Entry 1FGX (X-ray diffraction, 2.40 A resolution); this record covers chain A.

Chain A:
Protein: Beta 1,4 galactosyltransferase
From: Bos taurus
Notes: EC 2.4.1.38; fragment: catalytic domain
UniProt: P08037 (B4GT1_BOVIN); numbering as in UniProt (aligned over 115-402)
Sequence (288 residues; each row starts with the number of its first residue):
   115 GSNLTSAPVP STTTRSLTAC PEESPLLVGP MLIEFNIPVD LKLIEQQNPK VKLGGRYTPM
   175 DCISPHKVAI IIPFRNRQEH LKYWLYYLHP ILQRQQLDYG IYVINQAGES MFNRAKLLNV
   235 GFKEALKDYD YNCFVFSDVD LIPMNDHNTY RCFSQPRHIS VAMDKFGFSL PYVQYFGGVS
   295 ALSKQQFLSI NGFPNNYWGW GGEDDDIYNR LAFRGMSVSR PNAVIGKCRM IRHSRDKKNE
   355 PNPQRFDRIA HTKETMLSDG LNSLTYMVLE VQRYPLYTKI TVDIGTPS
Not modelled in the structure: 115-130
Curated features (UniProtKB/Swiss-Prot):
  - binding site (UDP-alpha-D-galactose): Pro187 to Arg191, Phe226 to Arg228, Val253, Asp254, Trp314, His347 to Arg349
  - binding site (Mn(2+)): Asp254, His347
  - binding site (N-acetyl-D-glucosamine): Gly316 to Asp319, Arg359
  - glycosylation: Asn117 (N-linked (GlcNAc...) asparagine)
  - mutagenesis: Trp314 (W314A: Reduces galactosyltransferase activity, lactose synthase activity and substrate binding by 99%)
Disulfide bonds: Cys134-Cys176, Cys247-Cys266

Summary:
Curated annotation (UniProt) lists 14 UDP-alpha-D-galactose-binding residues, Mn2+-binding residues Asp254 and
His347, 5 N-acetyl-D-glucosamine-binding residues and one mutagenesis site.
Chain A is Beta 1,4 galactosyltransferase (Bos taurus); the structure, Crystal structure of the bovine beta
1,4 galactosyltransferase (B4GALT1) catalytic domain complexed with ump, was determined by X-ray diffraction,
deposited together with 1FR8.
